8GT7 - chains A and B of the 6 polymer chains in the assembly; structure by X-ray diffraction, 3.28 A resolution.

# Chain A
Protein: Cysteine proteinase falcipain 2a
Source organism: Plasmodium falciparum 3D7
Notes: EC 3.4.22.-
UniProtKB: Q8I6U4 (Q8I6U4_PLAF7); residues 1-241 here correspond to UniProt positions 244-484 (UniProt number = residue number + 243)
Amino-acid sequence (241 residues; each row starts with the number of its first residue):
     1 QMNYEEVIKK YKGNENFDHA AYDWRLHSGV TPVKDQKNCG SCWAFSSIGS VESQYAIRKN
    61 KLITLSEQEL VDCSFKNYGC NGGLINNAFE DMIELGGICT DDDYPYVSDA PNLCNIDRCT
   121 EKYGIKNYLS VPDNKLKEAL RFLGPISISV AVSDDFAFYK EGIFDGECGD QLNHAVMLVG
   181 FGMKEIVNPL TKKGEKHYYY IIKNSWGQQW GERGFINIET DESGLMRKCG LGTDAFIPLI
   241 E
Disulfides: Cys39-Cys80, Cys73-Cys114, Cys99-Cys119, Cys168-Cys229
Bound ions: Na+ site 1 near Ser153 (its only coordinating residue here); Na+ site 2: Glu222 (shared with 1 residue of chain D)
Swiss-Prot annotation at these positions:
  - motif: Gln1 to Phe17 (Nose motif), Glu185 to Gly194 (Arm motif)
  - active site: Cys42, His174, Asn204

# Chain B
Protein: Cystatin-A
Source organism: Homo sapiens
UniProtKB: P01040 (CYTA_HUMAN); residues 1-98 here = UniProt positions 1-98
Amino-acid sequence (98 residues; each row starts with the number of its first residue):
     1 MIPGGLSEAK PATPEIQEIV DKVKPQLEEK TNETYGKLEA VQYKTQVVAG TNYYIKVRAG
    61 DNKYMHLRVF KSLPGQNEDL VLTGYQVDKN KDDELTGF
Sequence notes: engineered mutation Arg68 (Lys in P01040)
Ligand contacts: PE8 (3,6,9,12,15,18,21-heptaoxatricosane-1,23-diol): Asn62, Tyr64, Asn90, Lys91, Asp92
Swiss-Prot annotation at these positions:
  - motif: Gln46 to Gly50 (Secondary area of contact)
  - site: Gly4 (Reactive site)
  - modified residue: Met1 (N-acetylmethionine)

# How chain A and chain B interact
Pairs across the interface (44):
  Gln36(A) with Val48(B); Ala49(B)
  Lys37(A) with Ala49(B)
  Asn38(A) with Val48(B); Asn52(B), hydrogen bond; Val69(B); Phe70(B); Thr83(B), hydrogen bond
  Cys39(A) with Val48(B)
  Gly40(A) with Gly4(B); Gln46(B)
  Cys42(A) with Gly4(B); Val47(B)
  Cys80(A) with Phe98(B)
  Asn81(A) with Gly5(B); Leu6(B), hydrogen bond (backbone-backbone); Gln46(B), hydrogen bond; Tyr54(B); Gly97(B), hydrogen bond (side chain-backbone); Phe98(B)
  Gly82(A) with Gly4(B); Gly5(B)
  Gly83(A) with Pro3(B); Gly4(B), hydrogen bond (backbone-backbone)
  Leu84(A) with Met1(B); Ile2(B), hydrophobic; Pro3(B)
  Asp109(A) with Arg68(B), salt bridge
  Val152(A) with Val47(B), hydrophobic
  Asp154(A) with Thr51(B); Tyr53(B)
  Ala157(A) with Pro74(B)
  Phe158(A) with Pro74(B), hydrophobic
  Tyr159(A) with Pro74(B), hydrophobic
  Asn173(A) with Ser7(B); Val47(B)
  His174(A) with Gly4(B); Val47(B)
  Trp206(A) with Val48(B); Ala49(B); Gly50(B); Pro74(B)
  Gln209(A) with Leu73(B)
  Asp234(A) with Pro3(B)
Other interface residues (no listed pair), chain A (29 interface residues in all): Asp35, Tyr78, Ile85, Pro111, Ser149, Ala175, Trp210
Other interface residues (no listed pair), chain B (25 interface residues in all): Gly75

# Overview
Chain A and chain B form an interface of 29 and 25 residues respectively, with 6 hydrogen bonds and 1 salt
bridge. Among the polar pairs are Asp109(A)-Arg68(B), Asn38(A)-Asn52(B) and Asn38(A)-Thr83(B). Ligands of
chain B: compound PE8. UniProt lists 3 active-site residues on chain A.
Chain A is Cysteine proteinase falcipain 2a (Plasmodium falciparum 3D7) and chain B is Cystatin-A (Homo
sapiens); the structure, Structure of falcipain and human Stefin A mutant complex, was determined by X-ray
diffraction.
